Entry 4S20 (X-ray diffraction, 4.70 A resolution (low resolution: residue-level contacts below are approximate; hydrogen-bond / salt-bridge calls are withheld)); this record covers chains D and E of the 8 polymer chains in the assembly.

# Chain D
Protein: DNA-directed RNA polymerase subunit beta'
Source organism: Escherichia coli
Notes: EC 2.7.7.6
Reference sequence: K0BCS5 (K0BCS5_ECO1E); numbering as in UniProt (aligned over 1-1407)
Amino-acid sequence (1416 residues; each row starts with the number of its first residue):
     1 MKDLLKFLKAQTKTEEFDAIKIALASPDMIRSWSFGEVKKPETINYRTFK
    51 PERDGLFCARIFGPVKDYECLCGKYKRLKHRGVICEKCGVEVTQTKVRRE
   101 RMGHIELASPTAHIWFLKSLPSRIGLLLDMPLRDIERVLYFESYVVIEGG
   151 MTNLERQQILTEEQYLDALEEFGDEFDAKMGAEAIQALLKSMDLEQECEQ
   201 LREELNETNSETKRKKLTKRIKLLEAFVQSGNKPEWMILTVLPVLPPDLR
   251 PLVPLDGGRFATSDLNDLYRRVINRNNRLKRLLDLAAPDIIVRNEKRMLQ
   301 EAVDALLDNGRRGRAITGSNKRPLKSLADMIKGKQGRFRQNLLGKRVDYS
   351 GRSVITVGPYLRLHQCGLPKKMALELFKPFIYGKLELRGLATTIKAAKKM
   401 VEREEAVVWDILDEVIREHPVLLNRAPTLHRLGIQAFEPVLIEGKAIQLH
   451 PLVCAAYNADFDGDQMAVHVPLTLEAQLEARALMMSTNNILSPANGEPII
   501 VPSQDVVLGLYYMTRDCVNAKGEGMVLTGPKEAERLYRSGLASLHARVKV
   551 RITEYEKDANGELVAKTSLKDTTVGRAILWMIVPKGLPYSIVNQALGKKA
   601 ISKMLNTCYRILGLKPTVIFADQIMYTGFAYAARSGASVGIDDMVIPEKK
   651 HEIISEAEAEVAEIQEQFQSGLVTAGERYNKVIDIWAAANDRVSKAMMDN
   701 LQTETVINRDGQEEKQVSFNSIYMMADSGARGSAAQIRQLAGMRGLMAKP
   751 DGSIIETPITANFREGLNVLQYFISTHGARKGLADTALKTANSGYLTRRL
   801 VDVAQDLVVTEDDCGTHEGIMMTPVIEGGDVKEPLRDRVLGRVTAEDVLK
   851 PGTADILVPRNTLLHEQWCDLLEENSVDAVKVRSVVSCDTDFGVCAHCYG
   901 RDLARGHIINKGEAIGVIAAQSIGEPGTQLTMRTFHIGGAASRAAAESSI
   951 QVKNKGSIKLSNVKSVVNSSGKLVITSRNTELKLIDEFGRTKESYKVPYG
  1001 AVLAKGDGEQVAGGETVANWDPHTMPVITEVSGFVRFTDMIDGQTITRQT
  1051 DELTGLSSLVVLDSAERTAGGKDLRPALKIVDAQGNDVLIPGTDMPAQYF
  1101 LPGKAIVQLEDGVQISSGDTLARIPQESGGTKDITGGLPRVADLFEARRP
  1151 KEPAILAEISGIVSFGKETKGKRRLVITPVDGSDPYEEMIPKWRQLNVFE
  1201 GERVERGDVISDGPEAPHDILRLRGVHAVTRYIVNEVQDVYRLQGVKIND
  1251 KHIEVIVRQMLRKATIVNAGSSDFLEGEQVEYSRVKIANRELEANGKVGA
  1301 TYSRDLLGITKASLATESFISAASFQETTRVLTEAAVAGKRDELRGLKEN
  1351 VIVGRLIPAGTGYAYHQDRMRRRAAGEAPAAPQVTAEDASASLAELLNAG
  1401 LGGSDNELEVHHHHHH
Not modelled in the structure: 1-11, 848-858, 931-1135, 1377-1416
Differences from the reference sequence: expression tag (1408-1416)
Metal / ion sites: Zn2+ site 1: Cys72, Cys85; Mg2+: Asp460, Asp462 (shared with 1 residue of chain P); Zn2+ site 2: Cys814, Cys888, Cys895, Cys898

# Chain E
Protein: DNA-directed RNA polymerase subunit omega
Source organism: Escherichia coli
Notes: EC 2.7.7.6
Reference sequence: K0BU55 (K0BU55_ECO1E); residue numbers follow UniProt; this construct covers 2-91
Amino-acid sequence (90 residues; numbered 2 to 91; the number before each row is that of its first residue):
     2 ARVTVQDAVEKIGNRFDLVLVAARRARQMQVGGKDPLVPEENDKTTVIAL
    52 REIEEGLINNQILDVRERQEQQEQEAAELQAVTAIAEGRR
Not modelled in the structure: 77-91

# Interface between chain D and chain E
Contacting residue pairs (31):
  Arg362(D) with Val4(E)
  Lys384(D) with Lys45(E)
  Glu414(D) with Asn43(E)
  Glu418(D) with Asp44(E); Thr47(E); Val48(E)
  Glu438(D) with Arg3(E)
  Pro439(D) with Arg3(E)
  Leu474(D) with Gln31(E)
  Glu475(D) with Ala24(E); Arg28(E)
  Gln477(D) with Thr47(E)
  Leu478(D) with Thr47(E); Leu51(E)
  Arg481(D) with Ala2(E); Thr47(E)
  Ala482(D) with Arg16(E)
  Leu483(D) with Phe17(E)
  Thr487(D) with Val4(E); Thr5(E)
  Asn488(D) with Arg16(E)
  Leu614(D) with Gln7(E)
  Val618(D) with Thr5(E)
  Arg905(D) with Arg16(E)
  His907(D) with Glu11(E)
  Asn910(D) with Asn15(E)
  Glu913(D) with Phe17(E)
  Gly1360(D) with Phe17(E)
  Thr1361(D) with Phe17(E); Val20(E); Leu21(E)
Other interface residues (no listed pair), chain D (29 interface residues in all): His364, Arg417, Val440, Glu479, Lys615, Gly912
Other interface residues (no listed pair), chain E (23 interface residues in all): Asp8, Ala23, Ala27

# Summary
The interface between chain D and chain E involves 29 residues on one side and 23 on the other. The Zn2+ site
1 is built by Cys72(D) and Cys85(D). The Mg2+ site is built by Asp460(D) and Asp462(D).
Here chain D is DNA-directed RNA polymerase subunit beta' and chain E is DNA-directed RNA polymerase subunit
omega, both from Escherichia coli. Entry 4S20 (Structural basis for transcription reactivation by RapA) was
determined by X-ray diffraction.
